5MG3 - chains Y and E of the 6 polymer chains in the assembly; structure by electron microscopy, 14.00 A resolution (very low resolution: no residue pairs are listed; an interface is given only as per-side residue counts).

# Chain Y
Protein: Protein translocase subunit SecY
Organism: Escherichia coli
UniProtKB: P0AGA2 (SECY_ECOLI); residue numbers follow UniProt; this construct covers 1-443
Amino-acid sequence (458 residues; each row starts with the number of its first residue; numbers below 1 keep their minus sign (Val-14 is residue -14)):
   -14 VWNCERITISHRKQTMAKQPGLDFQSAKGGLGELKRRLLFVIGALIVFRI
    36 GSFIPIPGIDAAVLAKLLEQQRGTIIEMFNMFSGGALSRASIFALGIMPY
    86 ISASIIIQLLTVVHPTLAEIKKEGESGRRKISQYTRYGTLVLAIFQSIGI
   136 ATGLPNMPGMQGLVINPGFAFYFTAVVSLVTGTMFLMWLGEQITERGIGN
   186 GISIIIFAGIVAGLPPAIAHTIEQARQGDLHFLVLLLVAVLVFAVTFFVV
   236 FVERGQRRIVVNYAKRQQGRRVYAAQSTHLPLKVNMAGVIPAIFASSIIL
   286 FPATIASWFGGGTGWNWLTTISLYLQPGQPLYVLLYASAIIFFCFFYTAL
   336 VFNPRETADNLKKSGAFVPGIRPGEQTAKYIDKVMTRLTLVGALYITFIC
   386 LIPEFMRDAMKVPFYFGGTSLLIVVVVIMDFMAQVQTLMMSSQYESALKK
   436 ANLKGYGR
Disordered / not traced: -14 to 0
Sequence notes: expression tag (-14 to 0)
Swiss-Prot annotation at these positions:
  - mutagenesis: Pro40 (P40S: In secY100; temperature-sensitive), Ile60 to Arg74 (Some loss of viability, supports protein translocation; strongly suppresses defective and missing signal sequences; transient transmembrane channels open), Asn65 to Gly70 (Grows almost as well as wild-type, supports protein translocation; strongly suppresses defective and missing signal sequences; transient transmembrane channels open), Phe67 (F67C: In prlA3; altered signal sequence interaction, transient channel opening and closing in presence of oxidant; massive ion flux when cross-linked to SecE C-120 mutation), Gly167 (G167E: In secY100; temperature-sensitive), Gly240 (G240D: In secY24; temperature-sensitive at 42 degrees Celsius, impairs interaction with SecE even at 30 degrees in vitro), Ser282 (S282R: In prlA401; altered signal sequence interaction, transient transmembrane channels open), Phe286 (F286Y: In prlA4-1; altered signal sequence interaction), Pro287 (P287L: In secY161; altered signal sequence interaction), Ile290 (I290T: In secY121; altered signal sequence interaction), Arg357 (R357H: In secY39; cold-sensitive), Ala363 (A363S: In secY40; cold-sensitive), 2 further mutagenesis entries in UniProt

# Chain E
Protein: Protein translocase subunit SecE
Organism: Escherichia coli
UniProtKB: P0AG96 (SECE_ECOLI); residues 384-508 here correspond to UniProt positions 3-127 (UniProt number = residue number - 381)
Amino-acid sequence (140 residues; numbered 369 to 508; the number before each row is that of its first residue):
   369 MHHHHHHDDDDKAMGANTEAQGSGRGLEAMKWVVVVALLLVAIVGNYLYR
   419 DIMLPLRALAVVILIAAAGGVALLTTKGKATVAFAREARTEVRKVIWPTR
   469 QETLHTTLIVAAVTAVMSLILWGLDGILVRLVSFITGLRF
Disordered / not traced: 369-443
Sequence notes: initiating methionine (369); expression tag (370-383)

# Chain Y / chain E interface
At this resolution (14 A) residue pairs are not listed: 48 residues of chain Y and 41 of chain E lie at the interface.

# Overview
48 residues of chain Y and 41 residues of chain E are in contact. Curated annotation (UniProt) lists 16
mutagenesis sites on chain Y.
Here chain Y is Protein translocase subunit SecY and chain E is Protein translocase subunit SecE, both from
Escherichia coli. Entry 5MG3 (EM fitted model of bacterial holo-translocon) was determined by electron
microscopy.
